PDB entry 9NBD | electron microscopy, 8.10 A resolution (very low resolution: no residue pairs are listed; an interface is given only as per-side residue counts) | chains M and O of the 8 polymer chains in the assembly

== Chain M ==
Protein: AUGMIN subunit 1
Source organism: Arabidopsis thaliana
Reference sequence: F4IK01 (AUG1_ARATH); aligned to UniProt positions 1-298 over residues 1-298 (the alignment contains insertions or deletions, so no single offset holds)
Sequence (298 residues; numbered 1 to 298; the number before each row is that of its first residue):
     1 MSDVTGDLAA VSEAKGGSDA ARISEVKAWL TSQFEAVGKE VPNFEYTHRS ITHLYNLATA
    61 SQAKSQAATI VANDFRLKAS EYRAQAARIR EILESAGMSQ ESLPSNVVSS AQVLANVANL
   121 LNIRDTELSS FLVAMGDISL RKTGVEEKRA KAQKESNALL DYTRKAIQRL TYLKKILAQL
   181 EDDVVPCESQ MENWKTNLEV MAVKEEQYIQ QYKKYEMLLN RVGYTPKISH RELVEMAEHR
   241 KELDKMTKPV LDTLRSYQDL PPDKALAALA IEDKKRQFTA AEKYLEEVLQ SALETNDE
Disordered / not traced: 1-18
Swiss-Prot annotation at these positions:
  - modified residue: Ser2 (N-acetylserine)

== Chain O ==
Protein: AUGMIN subunit 5
Source organism: Arabidopsis thaliana
Reference sequence: Q9FMB4 (AUG5_ARATH); aligned to UniProt positions 1-747 over residues 1-747 (the alignment contains insertions or deletions, so no single offset holds)
Sequence (747 residues; numbered 1 to 747; the number before each row is that of its first residue):
     1 MQSLSSSAPT PEAILEWLQK EMGYRQLGPY NGSSKSHVPS IDAIRKICRG NMIPIWNFLI
    61 NRVKSEKTVE RIRRNITVHG GSSNASIGSS VNPGKEESKS KGRRKDKTVT GESSSYAEDR
   121 EAALQERELA AKEVERLRNI VRRQRKDLKA RMLEVSREEA ERKRMLDERA NYRHKQALLE
   181 AYDQQCDEAT RIFAEYHKRL QVYVNQANDA QRSVNSSNEV LSSLSANSER EAVYSTVKGT
   241 KSADDVILME TTRERNIRIV CDLLASRMIE RIRNSFPAYE GNGICSLPEL ETAKLGFEYD
   301 GEITDEMKTV IVNSLRGPPL LLQAIAAYTL RIKTLISREM EKIDVRADAE MLRYKFENNR
   361 VTDNSSSDVS SPSNNQLLER QKAHVQQFLA TEDALNKAAE ARDLCHKFIN RLHGSADTAT
   421 HSFVGGTTQS GSNLRQFELD VWGKEREAAG LRASLNTLLS EIQRLNKLCA ERKEAEDSLK
   481 KKWKKIEEFD ARRSELETIY TTLLKANMDA VAFWNQQPLA AREYASATVI PASEVVVDIS
   541 NSAKDFIEKE VSAFFQSPDN SLYMLPATPQ GLARDPSAIP SICRISAALQ YPAGLEGSDA
   601 SLASVLESLE FCLRVRGSEA CVLEDLAKAI DLVHIRQDLV ESGHSLLDHA FRAQQKYERT
   661 TNYCLDLASE QENTISDQWL PELRTAVQNA QASSEHCKYV RGLLDEWWEQ PASTVVDWVT
   721 VDGQSVAAWQ NHVKQLLAFY DKESLRT
Disordered / not traced: 79-118, 225-526

== Interface between chain M and chain O ==
At this resolution (8 A) residue pairs are not listed: 64 residues of chain M and 71 of chain O lie at the interface.

== Overview ==
64 residues of chain M and 71 residues of chain O are in contact.
Chain M is AUGMIN subunit 1 and chain O is AUGMIN subunit 5, both from Arabidopsis thaliana; the structure,
AUGMIN Dimer, was determined by electron microscopy together with 9NA8, 9NA9, 9NBA and 9NBB from the same
study.
